3A3G - chain A; structure by X-ray diffraction, 2.00 A resolution.

[Chain A]
Name: Lumazine protein
From: Photobacterium kishitanii
UniProtKB: C4TPG1 (C4TPG1_9GAMM); residues 8-184 here correspond to UniProt positions 1-177 (UniProt number = residue number - 7)
Chain sequence (190 residues; each row starts with the number of its first residue):
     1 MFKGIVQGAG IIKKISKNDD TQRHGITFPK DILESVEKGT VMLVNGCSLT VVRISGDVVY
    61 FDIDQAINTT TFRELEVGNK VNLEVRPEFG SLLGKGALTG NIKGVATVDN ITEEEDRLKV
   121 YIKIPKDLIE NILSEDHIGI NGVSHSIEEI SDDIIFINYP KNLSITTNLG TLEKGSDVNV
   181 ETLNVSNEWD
Not modelled in the structure: 129-132, 185-190
Small-molecule neighbours: 6,7-dimethyl-8-(1'-D-ribityl) lumazine (DLZ; 1-deoxy-1-(6,7-dimethyl-2,4-dioxo-3,4-dihydropteridin-8(2H)-yl)-D-ribitol): V41, C47, S48, L49, T50, D62, I63, D64, Q65, A66, T69, T70, G100, N101, I102
Reported in the primary citation:
  - binding site for 6,7-dimethyl-8-(1'-D-ribityl) lumazine: S48, Q65

[Overview]
Ligands of chain A: 6,7-dimethyl-8-(1'-D-ribityl) lumazine. From the paper: a binding site for
6,7-dimethyl-8-(1'-D-ribityl) lumazine at S48 and Q65.
Chain A is Lumazine protein (Photobacterium kishitanii); the structure, Crystal structure of LumP complexed
with 6,7-dimethyl-8-(1'-D-ribityl) lumazine, was determined by X-ray diffraction, deposited together with 3A35
and 3A3B.
